Entry 6QTU (X-ray diffraction, 1.30 A resolution); this record covers chains A and B.

== Chain A ==
Molecule: E3 ubiquitin-protein ligase COP1
Organism: Arabidopsis thaliana
Notes: EC 2.3.2.27
Reference sequence: P43254 (COP1_ARATH); numbering as in UniProt (aligned over 349-675)
Chain sequence (330 residues; each row starts with the number of its first residue):
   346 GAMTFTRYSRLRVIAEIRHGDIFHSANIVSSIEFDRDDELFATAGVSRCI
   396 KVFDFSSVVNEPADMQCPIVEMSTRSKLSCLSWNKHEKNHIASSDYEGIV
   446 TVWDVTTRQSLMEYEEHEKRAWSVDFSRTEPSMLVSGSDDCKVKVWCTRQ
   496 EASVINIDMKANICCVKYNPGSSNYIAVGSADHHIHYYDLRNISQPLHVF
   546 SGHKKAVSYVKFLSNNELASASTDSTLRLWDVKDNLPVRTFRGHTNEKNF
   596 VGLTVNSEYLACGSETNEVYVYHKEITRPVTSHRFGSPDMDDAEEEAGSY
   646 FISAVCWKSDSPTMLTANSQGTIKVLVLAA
Disordered / not traced: 346, 364-371, 408-410, 632-642
Modified / non-standard residues: Cys-510 (S-hydroxycysteine; CSO)
Sequence notes: expression tag (346-348)
Residues lining bound ligands:
  - malonate ion (MLI), molecule 1: Ile-414, Val-415, Glu-416, Arg-453
  - malonate ion (MLI), molecule 2: Gly-547, Lys-549, Arg-573, Thr-585, Arg-587
Swiss-Prot annotation at these positions:
  - region: Lys-593 to Phe-595 (Binding of human TRIB1 COP1-binding-motif)
  - site (Human TRIB1 COP1-binding motif): Lys-422, Tyr-441
  - mutagenesis: Lys-422 (K422E: 5-fold increase in interaction with HY5, weak interaction with BBX24/STO and BBX25/STH, and at low light intensity shorter hypocotyl), Arg-465 (R465E: No interaction with BBX24/STO and BBX25/STH, and at low light intensity shorter hypocotyl), Trp-467 (W467A: No interaction with HY5, BBX24/STO and BBX25/STH and at low light intensity shorter hypocotyl), Val-523 to Arg-584 (In COP1-8; no interaction with SPA1 and lethal), Gly-524 (G524E: In COP1-9; no interaction with HY5, SPA1, BBX25/STH or BBX24/STO and lethal), Lys-550 (K550E: No interaction with HY5, BBX24/STO and BBX25/STH and at low light intensity shorter hypocotyl), Glu-592 (E592R: Better interaction with HY5, BBX24/STO and BBX25/STH and slightly longer hypocotyls)
From the paper describing this entry:
  - mutagenesis - K422A: increased binding to full-length UVR8
  - mutagenesis - Y441A, W467A: abolished signaling in response to UV-B
  - mutagenesis - K422A: unchanged binding to UV-B-activated full-length UVR8
  - mutagenesis - K422A (4-fold): increased binding to CO VP peptide
  - mutagenesis - K422A: decreased binding to CRY2527-535
  - mutagenesis - Y441A, W467A: decreased binding to UVR8
  - mutagenesis - Y441A, W467A: decreased binding to HY5
  - mutagenesis - K422A, W467A: decreased growth
  - mutagenesis - Y441A: increased growth

== Chain B ==
Molecule: B-box zinc finger protein 24
Reference sequence: Q96288 (BBX24_ARATH); residues 240-248 here = UniProt positions 240-248
Chain sequence (10 residues; each row starts with the number of its first residue):
   239 XEHFIVPDLY
Disordered / not traced: 239-240, 248
Modified / non-standard residues: ACE (acetyl group) at position 239
Sequence notes: acetylation (239); conflict Tyr-248 (Gly in Q96288)
Swiss-Prot annotation at these positions:
  - mutagenesis: Val-244 to Pro-245 (Abolishes interaction with COP1)

== Chain A / chain B interface ==
Contacting residue pairs - 33 pairs, chain A then chain B:
  Ile-373(A) / His-241(B)
  Ile-373(A) / Phe-242(B)  hydrophobic
  Ser-375(A) / Phe-242(B)
  Val-391(A) / Phe-242(B)  hydrophobic
  Leu-423(A) / Phe-242(B)
  Ser-424(A) / Phe-242(B)
  Tyr-441(A) / His-241(B)
  Tyr-441(A) / Phe-242(B)
  Arg-465(A) / His-241(B)  hydrogen bond
  Trp-467(A) / Phe-242(B)  hydrophobic
  Trp-467(A) / Ile-243(B)
  Trp-467(A) / Pro-245(B)
  Asp-484(A) / Pro-245(B)
  Asn-507(A) / Pro-245(B)
  Cys-509(A) / Pro-245(B)  hydrophobic
  Ala-526(A) / Pro-245(B)
  Ala-526(A) / Asp-246(B)
  His-528(A) / Asp-246(B)  salt bridge
  Lys-550(A) / Asp-246(B)
  Ala-551(A) / Val-244(B)  hydrophobic
  Ala-551(A) / Pro-245(B)
  Ala-551(A) / Asp-246(B)  hydrogen bond (backbone-side chain)
  Ser-553(A) / Val-244(B)
  Thr-568(A) / Val-244(B)
  Thr-568(A) / Asp-246(B)
  Lys-593(A) / Ile-243(B)
  Lys-593(A) / Val-244(B)  hydrogen bond (backbone-backbone)
  Asn-594(A) / His-241(B)  hydrogen bond (side chain-backbone)
  Asn-594(A) / Phe-242(B)  hydrogen bond (side chain-backbone)
  Asn-594(A) / Val-244(B)
  Phe-595(A) / Phe-242(B)  hydrogen bond (backbone-backbone)
  Phe-595(A) / Ile-243(B)
  Phe-595(A) / Val-244(B)
Other interface residues (no listed pair), chain A (21 interface residues in all): Phe-646
Other interface residues (no listed pair), chain B (7 interface residues in all): Leu-247

== Summary ==
21 residues of chain A and 7 residues of chain B are in contact; the contacts include 6 hydrogen bonds and 1
salt bridge. Among the polar pairs are His-528(A)/Asp-246(B), Arg-465(A)/His-241(B) and Ala-551(A)/Asp-246(B).
The paper reports that Y441A and W467A of chain A abolish signaling in response to UV-B; Y441A and W467A of
chain A reduce binding to UVR8.
Here chain A is E3 ubiquitin-protein ligase COP1 (Arabidopsis thaliana) and chain B is B-box zinc finger
protein 24. Entry 6QTU (Crystal structure of Arabidopsis WD40 domain in complex with a BBX transcription
factor) was determined by X-ray diffraction (same publication as 6QTO, 6QTQ, 6QTR, 6QTS, 6QTT, 6QTV, 6QTW and
6QTX).
